Entry 6D5F (electron microscopy, 3.70 A resolution); this record covers chains h and 1 of the 54 polymer chains in the assembly.

[Chain h]
Protein: Fimbrial protein
From: Sulfolobus filamentous virus 1
Chain sequence (137 residues; numbered 1 to 137; the number before each row is that of its first residue):
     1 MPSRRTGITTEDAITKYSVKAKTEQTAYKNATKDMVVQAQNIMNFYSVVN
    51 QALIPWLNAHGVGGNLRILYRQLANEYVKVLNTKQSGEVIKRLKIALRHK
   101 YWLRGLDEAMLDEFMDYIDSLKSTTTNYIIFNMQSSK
Not modelled in the structure: 1-3, 135-137
Reported in the primary citation:
  - binding site for the 336-nt DNA strand (chain 1): Lys-20

[Chain 1]
Molecule: 336-nt DNA strand
From: Sulfolobus filamentous virus 1
Sequence (336 nucleotides; numbered 1 to 336; the number before each row is that of its first residue):
     1 TATATATATATATATATATATATATATATATATATATATATATATATATA
    51 TATATATATATATATATATATATATATATATATATATATATATATATATA
   101 TATATATATATATATATATATATATATATATATATATATATATATATATA
   151 TATATATATATATATATATATATATATATATATATATATATATATATATA
   201 TATATATATATATATATATATATATATATATATATATATATATATATATA
   251 TATATATATATATATATATATATATATATATATATATATATATATATATA
   301 TATATATATATATATATATATATATATATATATATA

[How chain h and chain 1 interact]
Residue-residue contacts (40):
  Thr-6(h) / DT131(1)  phosphate contact
  Thr-6(h) / DA132(1)  hydrogen bond to the phosphate
  Gly-7(h) / DT131(1)  phosphate contact
  Ile-8(h) / DA130(1)  phosphate contact
  Ile-8(h) / DT131(1)  phosphate contact
  Ala-13(h) / DT129(1)  phosphate contact
  Ala-13(h) / DA130(1)  phosphate contact
  Lys-16(h) / DA130(1)  salt bridge to the phosphate
  Tyr-17(h) / DA128(1)  base contact
  Lys-20(h) / DA128(1)  hydrogen bond to the phosphate
  Lys-20(h) / DT129(1)  salt bridge to the phosphate
  Glu-24(h) / DA128(1)  sugar contact
  Ala-27(h) / DT127(1)  phosphate contact
  Tyr-28(h) / DA126(1)  base contact
  Tyr-28(h) / DT127(1)  sugar contact
  Ala-31(h) / DA126(1)  phosphate contact
  Ala-31(h) / DT127(1)  sugar contact
  Asp-34(h) / DA126(1)  phosphate contact
  Met-35(h) / DT125(1)  sugar contact
  Met-35(h) / DA126(1)  sugar contact
  Gln-38(h) / DT125(1)  sugar contact
  Gln-38(h) / DA126(1)  phosphate contact
  Asn-41(h) / DA124(1)  phosphate contact
  Asn-41(h) / DT125(1)  phosphate contact
  Ile-42(h) / DA124(1)  base contact
  Phe-45(h) / DT123(1)  sugar contact
  Tyr-46(h) / DT123(1)  base contact
  Ile-68(h) / DT121(1)  base contact
  Gln-72(h) / DT121(1)  hydrogen bond to the base
  Gln-72(h) / DA122(1)  sugar contact
  Asn-75(h) / DA122(1)  base contact
  Asn-75(h) / DT123(1)  sugar contact
  Glu-76(h) / DA122(1)  phosphate contact
  Lys-79(h) / DT123(1)  salt bridge to the phosphate
  Lys-79(h) / DA124(1)  phosphate contact
  Asn-82(h) / DA124(1)  phosphate contact
  Tyr-101(h) / DA122(1)  phosphate contact
  Arg-104(h) / DT121(1)  hydrogen bond to the phosphate
  Arg-104(h) / DA122(1)  salt bridge to the phosphate
  Thr-125(h) / DA124(1)  phosphate contact
Other interface residues (no listed pair), chain h (30 interface residues in all): Arg-4, Ala-39, Lys-100
Other interface residues (no listed pair), chain 1 (13 interface residues in all): DT133

[Summary]
Chain h and chain 1 form an interface of 30 and 13 residues respectively; the contacts include 4 hydrogen
bonds and 4 salt bridges. Polar pairs include Gln-72(h)/DT121(1), Thr-6(h)/DA132(1) and Lys-20(h)/DA128(1).
From the paper: a binding site for the 336-nt DNA strand (chain 1) at Lys-20(h).
Here chain h is Fimbrial protein and chain 1 is a 336-nt DNA strand, both from Sulfolobus filamentous virus 1.
Entry 6D5F (Cryo-EM reconstruction of membrane-enveloped filamentous virus SFV1 (Sulfolobus filamentous virus
1)) was determined by electron microscopy.
